PDB entry 6BUY | X-ray diffraction, 2.10 A resolution | chain A

== Chain A ==
Protein: Aminopeptidase N
From: Sus scrofa
Reference sequence: P15145 (AMPN_PIG); residue numbers follow UniProt; this construct covers 63-963
Amino-acid sequence (902 residues; each row starts with the number of its first residue):
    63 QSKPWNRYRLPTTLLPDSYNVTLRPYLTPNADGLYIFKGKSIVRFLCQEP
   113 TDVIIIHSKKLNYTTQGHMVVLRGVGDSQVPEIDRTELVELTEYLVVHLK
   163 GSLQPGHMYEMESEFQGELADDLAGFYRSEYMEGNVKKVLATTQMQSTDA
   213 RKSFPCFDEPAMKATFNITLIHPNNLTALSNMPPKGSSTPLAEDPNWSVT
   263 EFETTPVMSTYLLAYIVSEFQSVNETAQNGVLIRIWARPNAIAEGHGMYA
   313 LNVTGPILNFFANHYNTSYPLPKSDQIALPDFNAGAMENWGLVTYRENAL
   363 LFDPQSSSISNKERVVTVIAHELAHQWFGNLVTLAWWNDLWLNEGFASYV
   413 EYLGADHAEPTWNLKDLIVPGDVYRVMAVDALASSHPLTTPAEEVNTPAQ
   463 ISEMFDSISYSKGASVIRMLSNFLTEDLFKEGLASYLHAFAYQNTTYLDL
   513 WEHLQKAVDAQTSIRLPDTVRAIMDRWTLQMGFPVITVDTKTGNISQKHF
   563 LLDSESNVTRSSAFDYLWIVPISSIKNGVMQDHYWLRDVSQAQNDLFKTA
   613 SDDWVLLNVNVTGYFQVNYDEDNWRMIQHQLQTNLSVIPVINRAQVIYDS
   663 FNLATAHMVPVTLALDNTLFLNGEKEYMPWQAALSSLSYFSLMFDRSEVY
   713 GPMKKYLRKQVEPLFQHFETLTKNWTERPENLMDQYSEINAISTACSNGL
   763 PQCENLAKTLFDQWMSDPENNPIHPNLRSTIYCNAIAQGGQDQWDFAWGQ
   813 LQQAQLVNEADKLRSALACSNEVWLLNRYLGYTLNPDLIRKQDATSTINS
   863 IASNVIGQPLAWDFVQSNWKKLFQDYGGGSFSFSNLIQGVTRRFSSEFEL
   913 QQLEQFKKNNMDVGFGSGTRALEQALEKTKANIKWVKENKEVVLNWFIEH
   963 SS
Differences from the reference sequence: conflict Phe-107 (Leu in P15145); expression tag (964)
Swiss-Prot annotation at these positions:
  - active site: Glu-384 (Proton acceptor)
  - binding site (substrate): Gly-347 to Asn-351
  - binding site (Zn(2+)): His-383, His-387, Glu-406
  - site: Tyr-472 (Transition state stabilizer)
  - modified residue: Tyr-171 (Sulfotyrosine)
  - glycosylation (N-linked (GlcNAc...) asparagine): Asn-82, Asn-124, Asn-229, Asn-237, Asn-258, Asn-286, Asn-314, Asn-328, Asn-506, Asn-556, Asn-569, Asn-622, Asn-646, Asn-736
Disulfide bonds: Cys-758/Cys-765, Cys-795/Cys-831
Glycans and other covalent adducts: N-acetylglucosamine (NAG) linked to Asn-82, Asn-124, Asn-229, Asn-237, Asn-314, Asn-328, Asn-506, Asn-556, Asn-569, Asn-622, Asn-646
Ion coordination: Zn2+: His-383, His-387, Glu-406
Small-molecule neighbours: glycine (GLY): Gln-208, Ala-346, Ala-348, Met-349, Glu-350, His-383, Glu-384, Glu-406, Tyr-472
Reported in the primary citation:
  - catalytic residues: Ala-348, Glu-384, Tyr-472 (proposed by the authors, not directly observed)

== Overview ==
Ligands of chain A: glycine. N-acetylglucosamine is covalently linked to Asn-82, Asn-124, Asn-229, Asn-237,
Asn-314 and Asn-328 and 5 more. His-383, His-387 and Glu-406 coordinate Zn2+. Curated annotation (UniProt)
lists active-site residue Glu-384, 5 substrate-binding residues and 3 Zn2+-binding residues. From the paper:
catalytic residues Ala-348, Glu-384 and Tyr-472.
Chain A is Aminopeptidase N (Sus scrofa); the structure, Crystal structure of porcine aminopeptidase-N with
Glycine, was determined by X-ray diffraction, deposited together with 6BV2, 6BV3 and 6BV4.
